PDB entry 3G6K | X-ray diffraction, 1.35 A resolution | chain A

[Chain A]
Protein: FMN adenylyltransferase
From: Candida glabrata
Notes: EC 2.7.7.2
UniProtKB: Q6FNA9 (Q6FNA9_CANGA); numbering as in UniProt (aligned over 1-304)
Chain sequence (308 residues; row label = number of the first residue in the row; numbers below 1 keep their minus sign (Gly-3 is residue -3)):
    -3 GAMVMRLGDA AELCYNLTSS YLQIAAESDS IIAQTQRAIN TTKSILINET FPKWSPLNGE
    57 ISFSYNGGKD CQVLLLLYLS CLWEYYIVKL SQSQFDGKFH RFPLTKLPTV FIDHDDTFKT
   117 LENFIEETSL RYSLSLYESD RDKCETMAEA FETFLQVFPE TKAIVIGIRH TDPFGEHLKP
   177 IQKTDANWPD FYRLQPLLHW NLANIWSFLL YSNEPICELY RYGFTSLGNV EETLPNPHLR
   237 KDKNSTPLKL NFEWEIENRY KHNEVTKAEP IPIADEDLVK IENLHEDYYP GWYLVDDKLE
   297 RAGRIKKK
Unresolved in the structure: 90-98
Sequence notes: expression tag (-3 to 0)
Metal / ion sites: Mg2+: Asp66 (together with FAD, pyrophosphate)
Residues lining bound ligands:
  - FAD (flavin-adenine dinucleotide): Ser60, Tyr61, Asn62, Asp66, Cys67, Val106, Phe107, Ile108, His110, Met143, Phe147, Ile160, Ile162, Gly163, Ile164, Asp168, Pro169, Thr180, Asp181, Trp184, Phe187, Arg189, Arg297
  - pyrophosphate (POP): Asn62, Gly64, Lys65, Asp66, Cys67, Gly163, Tyr216, Thr221, Ser222, Leu223, Glu296, Arg297
What the authors report for this chain:
  - binding site for flavin-adenine dinucleotide: Met143, Phe147, Ile160 to Ile162, Asp181, Trp184, Phe187, Arg189, Arg297
  - catalytic residues: Arg297 (proposed by the authors, not directly observed)
  - mutagenesis - R297A: decreased binding to ATP
  - mutagenesis - R297A (3-fold): decreased binding to FMN

[Summary]
Bound to chain A: pyrophosphate and flavin-adenine dinucleotide. The paper reports the catalytic residue
Arg297; R297A reduces binding to ATP.
Chain A is FMN adenylyltransferase (Candida glabrata); the structure, Crystal Structure of Candida glabrata
FMN Adenylyltransferase in complex with FAD and Inorganic Pyrophosphate, was determined by X-ray diffraction
(same publication as 3FWK, 3G59 and 3G5A).
